6FOC - chains A and E of the 8 polymer chains in the assembly; structure by X-ray diffraction, 4.00 A resolution.

Chain A:
Molecule: ATP synthase subunit alpha
From: Mycolicibacterium smegmatis MC2 155
Notes: EC 3.6.3.14
Reference sequence: A0R202 (ATPA_MYCS2); numbering as in UniProt (aligned over 1-511)
Chain sequence (548 residues; numbered 1 to 1548; 1000 numbers in that range are skipped by the numbering (no residue carries them; nothing is unmodelled there); the number before each row is that of its first residue; X marks 11 residues of unknown identity (built as UNK)):
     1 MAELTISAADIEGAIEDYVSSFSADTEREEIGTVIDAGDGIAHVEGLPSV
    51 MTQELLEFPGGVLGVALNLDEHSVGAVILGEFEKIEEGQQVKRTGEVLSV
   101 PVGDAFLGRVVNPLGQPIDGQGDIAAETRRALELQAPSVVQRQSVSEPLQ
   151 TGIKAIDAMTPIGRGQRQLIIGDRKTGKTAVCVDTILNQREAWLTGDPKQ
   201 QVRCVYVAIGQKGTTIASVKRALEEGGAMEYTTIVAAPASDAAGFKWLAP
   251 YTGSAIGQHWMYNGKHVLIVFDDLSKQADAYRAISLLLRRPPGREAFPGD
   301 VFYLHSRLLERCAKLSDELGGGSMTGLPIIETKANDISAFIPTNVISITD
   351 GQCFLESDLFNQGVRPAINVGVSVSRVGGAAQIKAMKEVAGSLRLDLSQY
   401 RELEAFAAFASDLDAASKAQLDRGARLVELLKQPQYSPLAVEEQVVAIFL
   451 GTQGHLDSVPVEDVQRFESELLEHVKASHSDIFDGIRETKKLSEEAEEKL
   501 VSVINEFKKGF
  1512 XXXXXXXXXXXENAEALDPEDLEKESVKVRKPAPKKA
Not modelled in the structure: 1-30, 191-201, 1523-1548
Metal / ion sites: Mg2+: Thr179 (together with ADP)
Small-molecule neighbours: ADP (adenosine-5'-diphosphate): Asp173, Arg174, Lys175, Thr176, Gly177, Lys178, Thr179, Ala180, Phe360, Arg365, Pro366, Gln433, Pro434, Gln435
UniProt features mapped onto this chain:
  - binding site (ATP): Gly172 to Thr179
  - site: Ser373 (Required for activity)
From the paper describing this entry:
  - Mg2+ coordination: Thr179

Chain E:
Molecule: ATP synthase subunit beta
From: Mycolicibacterium smegmatis MC2 155
Notes: EC 3.6.3.14
Reference sequence: A0R200 (ATPB_MYCS2); residues 1-475 here = UniProt positions 1-475
Chain sequence (475 residues; row label = number of the first residue in the row):
     1 MTATAEKTAGRVVRITGPVVDVEFPRGSVPELFNALHAEITFGALAKTLT
    51 LEVAQHLGDSLVRCISMQPTDGLVRGVEVTDTGASISVPVGDGVKGHVFN
   101 ALGDCLDDPGYGKDFEHWSIHRKPPAFSDLEPRTEMLETGLKVVDLLTPY
   151 VRGGKIALFGGAGVGKTVLIQEMINRIARNFGGTSVFAGVGERTREGNDL
   201 WVELADANVLKDTALVFGQMDEPPGTRMRVALSALTMAEFFRDEQGQDVL
   251 LFIDNIFRFTQAGSEVSTLLGRMPSAVGYQPTLADEMGELQERITSTRGR
   301 SITSMQAVYVPADDYTDPAPATTFAHLDATTELSRAVFSKGIFPAVDPLA
   351 SSSTILDPAIVGDEHYRVAQEVIRILQRYKDLQDIIAILGIDELSEEDKQ
   401 LVNRARRIERFLSQNMMAAEQFTGQPGSTVPLKETIEAFDKLTKGEFDHL
   451 PEQAFFLIGGLDDLAKKAESLGAKL
Not modelled in the structure: 1-8, 42-46, 109-115, 133-135, 472-475

How chain A and chain E interact:
Contacting residue pairs (71; chain A residue first):
  Gly46(A) with Arg75(E)
  Leu47(A) with Arg75(E), hydrogen bond (backbone-side chain)
  Pro48(A) with Arg75(E)
  Ser49(A) with Val74(E)
  Val50(A) with Val74(E)
  Met51(A) with Leu73(E)
  Thr52(A) with Ile15(E); Thr70(E), hydrogen bond (side chain-backbone); Asp71(E); Gly72(E), hydrogen bond (side chain-backbone); Leu73(E), hydrogen bond (side chain-backbone)
  Asn68(A) with Ile15(E); Thr16(E)
  Leu69(A) with Val13(E); Arg14(E); Ile15(E), hydrogen bond (backbone-backbone); Arg75(E)
  Asp70(A) with Val13(E); Arg75(E), hydrogen bond (backbone-side chain)
  Glu71(A) with Val13(E); Arg14(E), salt bridge; Arg75(E)
  Ser73(A) with Arg75(E)
  Val74(A) with Arg75(E)
  Glu133(A) with Asp71(E)
  Gln135(A) with Lys47(E), hydrogen bond
  Val139(A) with Thr194(E); Asn198(E); Gln219(E)
  Val140(A) with Leu106(E)
  Arg142(A) with Thr194(E); Asn198(E), hydrogen bond (backbone-side chain)
  Gln143(A) with Asn198(E)
  Ser144(A) with Asn198(E); Asp199(E), hydrogen bond
  Arg290(A) with Gly17(E)
  Pro291(A) with Thr268(E); Leu269(E)
  Gly293(A) with Thr268(E)
  Gly299(A) with Glu265(E); Thr268(E); Leu269(E)
  Phe302(A) with Met220(E), hydrophobic; Arg227(E); Gln261(E); Glu265(E)
  Tyr303(A) with Pro69(E); Asp221(E); Glu222(E); Pro223(E)
  Ser306(A) with Met220(E), hydrogen bond (side chain-backbone); Asp221(E)
  Arg307(A) with Asp221(E)
  Glu310(A) with Thr194(E), hydrogen bond; Asp221(E), hydrogen bond (side chain-backbone)
  Ser338(A) with Ala312(E)
  Thr343(A) with Tyr309(E)
  Asn344(A) with Gln261(E)
  Ile346(A) with Arg193(E)
  Ser347(A) with Arg193(E); Met220(E)
  Ile348(A) with Arg193(E)
  Thr349(A) with Arg193(E), hydrogen bond (backbone-side chain)
  Asp350(A) with Arg193(E), salt bridge; Arg195(E), salt bridge
  Val374(A) with Ala162(E), hydrophobic
  Arg376(A) with Arg193(E); Glu196(E), salt bridge
  Val377(A) with Arg195(E)
  Asp414(A) with Ala387(E); Ile388(E)
Interface residues without a listed pair, chain A (53 interface residues in all): Gln53, Leu67, His72, Pro137, Ser138, Val145, Arg167, Pro292, Arg294, Asp300, Leu413, Ser417
Interface residues without a listed pair, chain E (40 interface residues in all): Thr41, Lys166, Arg258, Val277, Gly278

In short:
The interface between chain A and chain E involves 53 residues on one side and 40 on the other; the contacts
include 13 hydrogen bonds and 4 salt bridges. Polar pairs include Glu71(A)-Arg14(E), Asp350(A)-Arg193(E) and
Asp350(A)-Arg195(E). Ligands of chain A: ADP. From the paper: Mg2+ coordination by Thr179(A).
Here chain A is ATP synthase subunit alpha and chain E is ATP synthase subunit beta, both from
Mycolicibacterium smegmatis MC2 155. Entry 6FOC (F1-ATPase from Mycobacterium smegmatis) was determined by
X-ray diffraction.
